Entry 1T9I (X-ray diffraction, 1.60 A resolution); this record covers chains C and A of the 4 polymer chains in the assembly.

Chain C:
Molecule: 24-nt DNA strand
Sequence (24 nucleotides; row label = number of the first residue in the row):
   501 GCAAAACGTCGTGAGACAGTTTCG
Metal / ion sites: Ca2+ site 1: DA514 (shared with Asn-20(A) of chain A; 1 residue of chain B; 1 residue of chain D); Ca2+ site 2: DG515 (shared with Gly-19(A) of chain A; 1 residue of chain B; 1 residue of chain D)

Chain A:
Name: DNA endonuclease I-CreI
Source organism: Chlamydomonas reinhardtii
Notes: EC 3.1.-.-
UniProtKB: P05725 (DNE1_CHLRE); numbering as in UniProt (aligned over 1-163)
Sequence (163 residues; each row starts with the number of its first residue):
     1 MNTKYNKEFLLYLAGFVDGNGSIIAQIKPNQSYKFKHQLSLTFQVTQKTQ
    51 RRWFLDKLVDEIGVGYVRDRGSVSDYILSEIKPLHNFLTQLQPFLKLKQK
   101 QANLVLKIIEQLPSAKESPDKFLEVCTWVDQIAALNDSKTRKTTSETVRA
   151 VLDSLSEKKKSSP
Disordered / not traced: 1, 155-163
Differences from the reference sequence: engineered mutation Asn-20 (Asp in P05725)
UniProt features mapped onto this chain:
  - region (Interaction with DNA): Gln-26 to Gln-38, Gln-44 to Gln-47, Arg-68 to Arg-70, Ser-138 to Thr-143
  - binding site (Mg(2+)): Gly-19
  - mutagenesis: Gln-26 (Q26A/C: Alters the specificity of the endonuclease), Tyr-33 (Y33C/H/R: Alters the specificity of the endonuclease), Gln-44 (Q44A/C/T/V/W: Alters the specificity of the endonuclease), Gln-47 (Q47A/E/M: Loss of catalytic activity; Q47N: Strongly reduced affinity for DNA. No effect on catalytic activity), Arg-68 (R68A: Loss of activity), Lys-98 (K98A: Strongly reduced affinity for DNA. Increased catalytic activity; K98R: Strongly reduced affinity for DNA. No effect on catalytic activity), Ser-138 (S138A: Reduced affinity for DNA. No effect on catalytic activity. Reduced cleavage; when associated with M-139), Lys-139 (K139M: Reduced affinity for DNA. No effect on catalytic activity. Reduced cleavage; when associated with A-138), Lys-142 (K142G: Reduced affinity for DNA. No effect on catalytic activity. Reduced cleavage; when associated with G-143), Thr-143 (T143G: Reduced affinity for DNA. No effect on catalytic activity. Reduced cleavage; when associated with G-142)
Metal / ion sites: Ca2+ site 1: Gly-19 (shared with 1 residue of chain B; DG515(C) of chain C; 1 residue of chain D); Ca2+ site 2: Asn-20 (shared with 1 residue of chain B; DA514(C) of chain C; 1 residue of chain D); Na+: Ala-134, Asn-136
Reported in the primary citation:
  - catalytic residues: Gln-47, Lys-98
  - mutagenesis - D20N, Q47A, Q47M, Q47N, K98A, K98R: decreased binding to the 24-nt DNA strand (chain C)
  - mutagenesis - D20N: abolished binding to cleaved products
  - mutagenesis - Q47A, Q47M: abolished catalytic activity
  - mutagenesis - Q47N: decreased catalytic activity
  - mutagenesis - Q47N: abolished binding to products
  - mutagenesis - D20N: abolished catalytic activity with the 24-nt DNA strand (chain C)
  - mutagenesis - K98A, K98R: unchanged catalytic activity with the 24-nt DNA strand (chain C)

Interface between chain C and chain A:
Residue-residue contacts (40; chain C residue first):
  DG513(C) with Lys-48(A), salt bridge to the phosphate; Arg-51(A), sugar contact; Val-73(A), base contact
  DA514(C) with Asn-20(A), phosphate contact; Thr-46(A), sugar contact; Gln-47(A), hydrogen bond to the phosphate; Lys-48(A), hydrogen bond to the phosphate; Arg-51(A), salt bridge to the phosphate; Val-73(A), base contact
  DG515(C) with Gly-19(A), phosphate contact; Asn-20(A), hydrogen bond to the phosphate; Gly-21(A), hydrogen bond to the phosphate; Ser-22(A), sugar contact; Arg-70(A), hydrogen bond to the base
  DA516(C) with Gly-21(A), phosphate contact; Ser-22(A), hydrogen bond to the phosphate; Ile-24(A), base contact; Gln-44(A), base contact; Arg-70(A), base contact; Asn-136(A), phosphate contact; Asp-137(A), hydrogen bond to the phosphate; Ser-138(A), phosphate contact
  DC517(C) with Ile-24(A), phosphate contact; Gln-26(A), sugar contact; Ala-133(A), phosphate contact; Asn-136(A), hydrogen bond to the phosphate; Ser-138(A), hydrogen bond to the phosphate; Thr-140(A), phosphate contact; Arg-141(A), phosphate contact; Lys-142(A), phosphate contact
  DA518(C) with Gln-26(A), base contact; Thr-140(A), sugar contact; Arg-141(A), phosphate contact; Lys-142(A), hydrogen bond to the phosphate; Thr-143(A), hydrogen bond to the phosphate
  DG519(C) with Lys-28(A), hydrogen bond to the base; Lys-142(A), salt bridge to the phosphate
  DT520(C) with Lys-28(A), base contact; Pro-29(A), base contact
  DT521(C) with Asn-30(A), hydrogen bond to the base
Also at the interface, not in a pair above, chain A (28 interface residues in all): Ala-25, Arg-68, Ser-72, Lys-98

In short:
Chain C and chain A form an interface of 9 and 28 residues respectively, with 13 hydrogen bonds and 3 salt
bridges. Polar pairs include DG515(C)/Arg-70(A), DG519(C)/Lys-28(A) and DT521(C)/Asn-30(A). The paper reports
catalytic residues Gln-47(A) and Lys-98(A); D20N, Q47A and Q47M of chain A, among others, reduce binding to
the 24-nt DNA strand (chain C); 6 substitutions were tested in all.
Here chain C is a 24-nt DNA strand and chain A is DNA endonuclease I-CreI (Chlamydomonas reinhardtii). Entry
1T9I (I-CreI(D20N)/DNA complex) was determined by X-ray diffraction.
